PDB entry 8U10 | electron microscopy, 3.20 A resolution | chains 20 and 21 of the 58 polymer chains in the assembly

# Chain 20 (and 21)
Name: Tail spike protein
From: Salmonella phage P22
Notes: chain 21 of this document is another copy of the same molecule, construct and numbering; everything in this record applies to it too
UniProt: P12528 (FIBER_BPP22); residues 1-667 here = UniProt positions 1-667
Sequence (667 residues; each row starts with the number of its first residue):
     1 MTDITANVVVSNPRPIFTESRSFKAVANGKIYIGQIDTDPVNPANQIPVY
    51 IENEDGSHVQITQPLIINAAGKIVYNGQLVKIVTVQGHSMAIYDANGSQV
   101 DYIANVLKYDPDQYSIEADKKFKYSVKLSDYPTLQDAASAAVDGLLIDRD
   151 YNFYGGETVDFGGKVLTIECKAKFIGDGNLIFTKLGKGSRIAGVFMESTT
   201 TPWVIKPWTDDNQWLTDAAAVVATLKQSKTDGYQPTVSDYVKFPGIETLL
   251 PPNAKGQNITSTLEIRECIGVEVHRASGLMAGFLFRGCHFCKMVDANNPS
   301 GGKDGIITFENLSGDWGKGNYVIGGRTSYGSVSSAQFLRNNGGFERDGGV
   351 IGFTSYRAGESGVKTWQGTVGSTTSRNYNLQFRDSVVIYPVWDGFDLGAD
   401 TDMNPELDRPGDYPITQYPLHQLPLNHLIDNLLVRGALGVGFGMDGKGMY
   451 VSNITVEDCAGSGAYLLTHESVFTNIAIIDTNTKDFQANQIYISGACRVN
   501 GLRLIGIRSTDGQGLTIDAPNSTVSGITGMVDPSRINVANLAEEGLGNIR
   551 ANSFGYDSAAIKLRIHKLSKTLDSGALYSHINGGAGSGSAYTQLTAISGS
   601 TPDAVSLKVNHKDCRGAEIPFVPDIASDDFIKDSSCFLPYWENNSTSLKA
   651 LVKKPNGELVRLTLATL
Not modelled in the structure: 1-4, 125-667
Swiss-Prot annotation at these positions:
  - active site: E360, D393, D396
  - mutagenesis: E360 (E360Q: Complete loss of hydrolysis of O-antigen oligosaccharides), D393 (D393N: Complete loss of hydrolysis of O-antigen oligosaccharides), D396 (D396N: Complete loss of hydrolysis of O-antigen oligosaccharides)

# How chain 20 and chain 21 interact
Pairs across the interface (73):
  T5(20) with H58(21); V85(21)
  A6(20) with V83(21), hydrophobic; T84(21); V85(21), hydrophobic
  N7(20) with T84(21); Y109(21); D110(21), hydrogen bond (backbone-backbone)
  V8(20) with V83(21); T84(21), hydrogen bond (backbone-backbone); L107(21), hydrophobic; K108(21)
  V9(20) with I82(21); V83(21), hydrophobic; K108(21), hydrogen bond (backbone-backbone); Y109(21); D110(21)
  V10(20) with P15(21); I33(21), hydrophobic; I82(21), hydrogen bond (backbone-backbone); T84(21)
  S11(20) with M90(21); K108(21)
  N12(20) with I16(21), hydrogen bond (side chain-backbone); F17(21)
  P13(20) with M90(21); I103(21), hydrophobic; V106(21), hydrophobic
  R14(20) with D101(21), salt bridge; I103(21)
  I16(20) with T18(21); F23(21), hydrophobic
  T18(20) with F23(21)
  F23(20) with F23(21), hydrophobic
  K24(20) with F23(21)
  A25(20) with F23(21), hydrophobic
  E54(20) with D37(21)
  N68(20) with S20(21), hydrogen bond (side chain-backbone)
  A69(20) with R21(21)
  A70(20) with E19(21); S20(21); R21(21); S22(21); F23(21)
  K72(20) with T18(21), hydrogen bond; E19(21), hydrogen bond (side chain-backbone)
  L79(20) with S20(21); D101(21)
  K81(20) with N105(21)
  K108(20) with V9(21)
  D110(20) with V9(21)
  P111(20) with N7(21); V8(21); V9(21), hydrogen bond (backbone-backbone); S11(21)
  D112(20) with P111(21); Y114(21)
  Q113(20) with A6(21); N7(21), hydrogen bond (backbone-backbone); V9(21)
  Y114(20) with N7(21), hydrogen bond (backbone-backbone); Y114(21), hydrophobic
  S115(20) with Y114(21)
  E117(20) with N7(21)
  A118(20) with Y114(21); F122(21)
  D119(20) with Y114(21); F122(21)
  F122(20) with F122(21), hydrophobic
  K123(20) with F122(21); K123(21), hydrogen bond (backbone-side chain)
  Y124(20) with K121(21), hydrogen bond; K123(21), hydrogen bond (backbone-side chain)
Interface residues without a listed pair, chain 20 (37 interface residues in all): E52, Y109
Interface residues without a listed pair, chain 21 (42 interface residues in all): Y50, L65, K81, Q86, H88, Y102, A104

# Summary
Chain 20 and chain 21 form an interface of 37 and 42 residues respectively, with 14 hydrogen bonds and 1 salt
bridge. Polar pairs include R14(20)-D101(21), N12(20)-I16(21) and N68(20)-S20(21). From UniProt: 3 active-site
residues and 3 mutagenesis sites on chain 20.
Both chains are Tail spike protein (Salmonella phage P22). Entry 8U10 (In situ cryo-EM structure of
bacteriophage P22 gp1:gp4:gp5:gp10:gp9 N-term complex in conformation 1 at 3.2A resolution) was determined by
electron microscopy, deposited together with 8TVR, 8TVU, 8U1O and 8U11.
